7SQ7 - chains A and B of the 4 polymer chains in the assembly; structure by electron microscopy, 2.41 A resolution.

[Chain A (and B)]
Protein: Mucolipin-1
From: Mus musculus
Notes: chain B of this document is another copy of the same molecule, construct and numbering; everything in this record applies to it too
UniProtKB: Q99J21 (MCLN1_MOUSE); residues 1-580 here = UniProt positions 1-580
Sequence (580 residues; each row starts with the number of its first residue):
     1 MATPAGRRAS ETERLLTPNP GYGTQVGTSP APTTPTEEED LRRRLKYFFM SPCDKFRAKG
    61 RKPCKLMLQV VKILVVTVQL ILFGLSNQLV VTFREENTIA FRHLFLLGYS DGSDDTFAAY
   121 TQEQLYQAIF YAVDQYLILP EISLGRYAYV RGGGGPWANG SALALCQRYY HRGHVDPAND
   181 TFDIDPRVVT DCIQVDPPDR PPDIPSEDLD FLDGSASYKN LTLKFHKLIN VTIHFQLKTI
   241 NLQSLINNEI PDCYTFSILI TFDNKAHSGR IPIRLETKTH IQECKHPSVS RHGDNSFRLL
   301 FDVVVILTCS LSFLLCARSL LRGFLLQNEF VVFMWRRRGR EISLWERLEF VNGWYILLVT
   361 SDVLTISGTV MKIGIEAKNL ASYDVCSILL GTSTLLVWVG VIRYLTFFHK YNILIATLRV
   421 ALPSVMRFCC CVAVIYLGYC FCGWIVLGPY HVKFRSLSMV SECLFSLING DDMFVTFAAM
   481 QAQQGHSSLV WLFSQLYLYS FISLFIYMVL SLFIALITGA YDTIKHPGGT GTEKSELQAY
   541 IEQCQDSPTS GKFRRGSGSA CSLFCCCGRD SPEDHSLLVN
Not modelled in the structure: 1-39, 201-215, 286-295, 528-580
UniProt features mapped onto this chain:
  - region: R42 to K62 (Interaction with phosphoinositides), L107 to T121 (Extracellular/lumenal pore loop), C565 to C567 (Required for palmitoylation and association with membranes)
  - motif: E11 to L16 (Dileucine motif), N469 to F474 (Selectivity filter), E573 to L578 (Dileucine internalization motif)
  - modified residue (Phosphoserine): S10, S557, S559
  - glycosylation (N-linked (GlcNAc...) asparagine): N220, N230
  - mutagenesis: T232 (T232P: Loss of Fe(2+) transport; when associated with P-432), D362 (D362Y: Loss of Fe(2+) transport; when associated with P-432), R403 (R403C: Loss of Fe(2+) transport; when associated with P-432), F408 (Decreased Fe(2+) transport; when associated with P-432), V432 (V432P: Constitutively active channel that is targeted to the plasma membrane, and mediates strong inwardly rectifying current), V446 (V446L: Loss of Fe(2+) transport; when associated with P-432), F465 (F465L: Loss of Fe(2+) transport; when associated with P-432)
Covalent attachments: N-acetylglucosamine (NAG) linked to N230
Metal / ion sites: Na+: G470 (shared with G470(B) of chain B; 1 residue of chain C; 1 residue of chain D)
Residues lining bound ligands: EUJ ((2R)-3-{[(S)-hydroxy{[(1S,2R,3R,4S,5S,6R)-2,4,6-trihydroxy-3,5-bis(phosphonooxy)cyclohexyl]oxy}phosphoryl]oxy}propane-1,2-diyl dioctanoate): Y47, K55, K59, R61, K62, P63, C64, K65, L311, L315, R318, S319, R322, Y355
From the paper describing this entry:
  - contacts within the chain: Y355-R403 (hydrogen bond)

[Interface between chain A and chain B]
Contacting residue pairs (133):
  A119(A) - L144(B)
  Y120(A) - I99(B)
  Y120(A) - A100(B)  hydrophobic
  Y120(A) - H103(B)  hydrogen bond
  Y120(A) - L104(B)
  Y120(A) - L144(B)
  T121(A) - I142(B)
  T121(A) - L144(B)
  Q122(A) - P140(B)  hydrogen bond (side chain-backbone)
  Q122(A) - E141(B)  hydrogen bond (side chain-backbone)
  Q122(A) - I142(B)  hydrogen bond (backbone-backbone)
  Q122(A) - S143(B)  hydrogen bond (side chain-backbone)
  Q122(A) - L144(B)
  Y170(A) - L242(B)  hydrophobic
  Y170(A) - I246(B)
  V175(A) - R146(B)  hydrogen bond (backbone-side chain)
  V175(A) - L242(B)  hydrophobic
  P177(A) - R146(B)
  P177(A) - A148(B)  hydrophobic
  P177(A) - K238(B)  hydrogen bond (backbone-side chain)
  A178(A) - A148(B)
  A178(A) - K238(B)
  D180(A) - C253(B)  hydrogen bond
  D180(A) - C284(B)
  D180(A) - K285(B)  hydrogen bond (backbone-backbone)
  F182(A) - L245(B)  hydrophobic
  F182(A) - C284(B)
  F182(A) - K285(B)
  I184(A) - L242(B)  hydrophobic
  I184(A) - I246(B)  hydrophobic
  F225(A) - L144(B)  hydrophobic
  H226(A) - R146(B)
  K265(A) - Q243(B)
  A266(A) - F93(B)
  A266(A) - Q243(B)
  H267(A) - F93(B)
  H267(A) - L242(B)
  S268(A) - E96(B)  hydrogen bond
  S268(A) - N97(B)
  S268(A) - Y147(B)  hydrogen bond (backbone-side chain)
  G269(A) - A100(B)
  G269(A) - L144(B)
  G269(A) - G145(B)
  G269(A) - Y147(B)
  R270(A) - E96(B)  salt bridge
  I271(A) - L144(B)  hydrophobic
  S424(A) - L414(B)
  R427(A) - K410(B)
  R427(A) - Y411(B)
  R427(A) - L414(B)
  F428(A) - L414(B)
  C431(A) - L405(B)  hydrophobic
  C431(A) - Y411(B)  hydrophobic
  V434(A) - W398(B)
  V434(A) - V401(B)  hydrophobic
  V434(A) - I402(B)  hydrophobic
  I435(A) - I402(B)  hydrophobic
  L437(A) - W398(B)  hydrophobic
  G438(A) - L395(B)
  G438(A) - W398(B)
  Y439(A) - L395(B)
  F441(A) - T77(B)
  F441(A) - L80(B)  hydrophobic
  F441(A) - I81(B)  hydrophobic
  F441(A) - T394(B)
  F441(A) - W398(B)
  C442(A) - G391(B)  hydrogen bond (side chain-backbone)
  C442(A) - T392(B)
  W444(A) - I81(B)
  W444(A) - G84(B)
  W444(A) - L85(B)
  W444(A) - Q88(B)  hydrogen bond
  I445(A) - L80(B)  hydrophobic
  I445(A) - F83(B)  hydrophobic
  I445(A) - G84(B)
  I445(A) - S387(B)
  I445(A) - G391(B)
  V446(A) - S387(B)
  V446(A) - I388(B)  hydrophobic
  P449(A) - V91(B)  hydrophobic
  Y450(A) - D384(B)  hydrogen bond
  R455(A) - Q88(B)
  R455(A) - V91(B)
  R455(A) - E95(B)  salt bridge
  G470(A) - N469(B)
  G470(A) - G470(B)
  G470(A) - D471(B)
  D471(A) - D471(B)
  D472(A) - D471(B)  hydrogen bond (backbone-side chain)
  M473(A) - S466(B)
  M473(A) - N469(B)
  M473(A) - D471(B)  hydrogen bond (backbone-side chain)
  F474(A) - K453(B)
  F474(A) - E462(B)
  F474(A) - C463(B)
  F474(A) - S466(B)  hydrogen bond (backbone-side chain)
  F474(A) - D471(B)  hydrogen bond (backbone-side chain)
  F474(A) - D472(B)
  F477(A) - E462(B)
  F477(A) - F465(B)  hydrophobic
  Q481(A) - S458(B)  hydrogen bond
  Q481(A) - E462(B)
  S487(A) - D384(B)  hydrogen bond
  L489(A) - V385(B)  hydrophobic
  L489(A) - I388(B)  hydrophobic
  V490(A) - D384(B)
  F493(A) - T392(B)
  Q495(A) - E462(B)  hydrogen bond
  Y499(A) - S461(B)  hydrogen bond
  Y499(A) - E462(B)
  Y499(A) - F465(B)  hydrophobic
  I502(A) - F465(B)  hydrophobic
  I502(A) - N469(B)
  S503(A) - F465(B)
  I506(A) - N469(B)
  Y507(A) - F465(B)
  Y507(A) - I468(B)
  Y507(A) - N469(B)  hydrogen bond
  Y507(A) - L510(B)  hydrophobic
  Y507(A) - I517(B)
  M508(A) - L418(B)  hydrophobic
  M508(A) - L422(B)  hydrophobic
  M508(A) - I517(B)  hydrophobic
  S511(A) - F513(B)
  S511(A) - I514(B)
  S511(A) - I517(B)
  L512(A) - L414(B)
  L512(A) - L418(B)  hydrophobic
  L512(A) - I517(B)
  A515(A) - T518(B)
  A515(A) - Y521(B)
  L516(A) - L414(B)  hydrophobic
  L516(A) - Y521(B)
Interface residues without a listed pair, chain A (71 interface residues in all): T116, L125, D176, N179, T181, P186, C430, S456, L457, Q483, W491, I514
Interface residues without a listed pair, chain B (78 interface residues in all): D111, D115, T239, I240, E283, I415, T417, A421, V425, M459

[In short]
Chain A and chain B form an interface of 71 and 78 residues respectively; the contacts include 23 hydrogen
bonds and 2 salt bridges. Among the polar pairs are R270(A)-E96(B), R455(A)-E95(B) and Y120(A)-H103(B). Chain
A binds compound EUJ. N-acetylglucosamine is covalently linked to N230(A). The paper reports contacts within
the chain involving R403(A) and Y355(A).
Chain A and chain B are both Mucolipin-1 (Mus musculus); the structure, Cryo-EM structure of mouse
PI(3,5)P2-bound TRPML1 channel at 2.41 Angstrom resolution, was determined by electron microscopy, deposited
together with 7SQ6, 7SQ8 and 7SQ9.
